PDB entry 7Z3D | X-ray diffraction, 2.00 A resolution | chains A and B

[Chain A]
Protein: Ribonucleoside-diphosphate reductase subunit beta
From: Bacillus cereus ATCC 14579
Notes: EC 1.17.4.1
UniProtKB: Q81G55 (Q81G55_BACCR); residues 1-322 here = UniProt positions 1-322
Chain sequence (322 residues; numbered 1 to 322; the number before each row is that of its first residue):
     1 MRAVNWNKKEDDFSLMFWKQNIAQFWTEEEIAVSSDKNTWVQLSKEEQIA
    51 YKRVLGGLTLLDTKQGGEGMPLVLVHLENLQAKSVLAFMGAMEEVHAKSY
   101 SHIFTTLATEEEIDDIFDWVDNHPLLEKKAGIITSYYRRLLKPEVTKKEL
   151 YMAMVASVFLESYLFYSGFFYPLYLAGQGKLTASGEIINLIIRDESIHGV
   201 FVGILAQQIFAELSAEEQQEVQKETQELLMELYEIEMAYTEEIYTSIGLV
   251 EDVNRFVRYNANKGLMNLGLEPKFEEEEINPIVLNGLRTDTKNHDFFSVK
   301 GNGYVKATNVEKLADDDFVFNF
Disordered / not traced: 300-322
Metal / ion sites: Mn2+ site 1: Asp62, Glu93, His96, Glu195; Mn2+ site 2: Glu93, Glu161, Glu195, His198
Ligand contacts: FMN (flavin mononucleotide): Phe17, Gln20, Ile197, Val200
Reported in the primary citation:
  - binding site for flavin mononucleotide: Phe17, Gln20
  - binding site for unknown atom or ion: Ser196
  - Mn2+ coordination: Asp62, Glu93, His96, Glu161, Glu195, His198
  - conformationally variable residues (side-chain flip): Glu161

[Chain B]
Protein: Protein NrdI
From: Bacillus cereus ATCC 14579
UniProtKB: B0YPL1 (B0YPL1_BACCE); residue numbers follow UniProt; this construct covers 1-119
Chain sequence (119 residues; each row starts with the number of its first residue):
     1 MLVAYDSMTGNVKRFIHKLNMPAVQIDEDLVIDEDFILITYTTGFGNVPE
    51 RVLDFLERNNEKLKGVSASGNRNWGDMFGASADKISTKYEVPIVSKFELS
   101 GTNNDVEYFKERVREIATH
Disordered / not traced: 117-119
Ligand contacts: FMN (flavin mononucleotide): Asp6, Ser7, Met8, Thr9, Gly10, Asn11, Val12, Tyr41, Thr42, Thr43, Gly44, Phe45, Gly46, Ser69, Gly70, Asn71, Trp74, Met77, Phe78, Gly79, Leu99
Reported in the primary citation:
  - binding site for flavin mononucleotide: Gly46
  - binding site for unknown atom or ion: Trp74

[How chain A and chain B interact]
Contacting residue pairs - 36 pairs, chain A then chain B:
  Phe13(A) - Met8(B)  hydrophobic
  Met16(A) - Met8(B)  hydrophobic
  Gln20(A) - Gly44(B)
  Gln20(A) - Phe45(B)
  Gln20(A) - Trp74(B)
  Ala23(A) - Phe45(B)
  Gln24(A) - Trp74(B)
  Tyr166(A) - Asn73(B)  hydrogen bond
  Ile192(A) - Asn73(B)
  Arg193(A) - Phe45(B)
  Arg193(A) - Trp74(B)
  Ser196(A) - Asn71(B)  hydrogen bond
  Ser196(A) - Asn73(B)  hydrogen bond
  Ile197(A) - Trp74(B)  hydrophobic
  Ile204(A) - Thr9(B)
  Tyr259(A) - Glu98(B)  hydrogen bond
  Lys263(A) - Asn71(B)  hydrogen bond
  Lys263(A) - Glu98(B)  salt bridge
  Lys263(A) - Leu99(B)
  Met266(A) - Leu99(B)  hydrophobic
  Met266(A) - Ser100(B)
  Glu276(A) - Thr102(B)
  Glu276(A) - Asn103(B)  hydrogen bond (side chain-backbone)
  Leu284(A) - Arg72(B)
  Leu287(A) - Arg72(B)
  Leu287(A) - Gly75(B)
  Arg288(A) - Asp76(B)  salt bridge
  Lys292(A) - Phe45(B)
  Lys292(A) - Asn73(B)  hydrogen bond (side chain-backbone)
  Lys292(A) - Trp74(B)
  Lys292(A) - Gly75(B)
  Lys292(A) - Met77(B)
  Asn293(A) - Phe45(B)
  Asn293(A) - Met77(B)
  His294(A) - Phe45(B)
  Asp295(A) - Phe45(B)
Other interface residues (no listed pair), chain A (25 interface residues in all): Gly269, Glu271, Ile279
Other interface residues (no listed pair), chain B (18 interface residues in all): Asn11, Arg14

[Summary]
25 residues of chain A face 18 of chain B across their interface; the contacts include 7 hydrogen bonds and 2
salt bridges. Polar contacts include Lys263(A)-Glu98(B), Arg288(A)-Asp76(B) and Tyr166(A)-Asn73(B). From the
paper: a binding site for flavin mononucleotide at Phe17(A), Gln20(A) and Gly46(B); a binding site for unknown
atom or ion at Ser196(A) and Trp74(B).
Chain A is Ribonucleoside-diphosphate reductase subunit beta and chain B is Protein NrdI, both from Bacillus
cereus ATCC 14579; the structure, XFEL structure of Class Ib ribonucleotide reductase dimanganese(II) NrdF in
complex with oxidized NrdI from Bacillus ..., was determined by X-ray diffraction together with 7Z3E from the
same study.
